PDB entry 7U06 | electron microscopy, 4.20 A resolution (low resolution: residue-level contacts below are approximate; hydrogen-bond / salt-bridge calls are withheld) | chains f and g of the 27 polymer chains in the assembly

[Chain f]
Name: Trafficking protein particle complex subunit BET3
From: Saccharomyces cerevisiae
Reference sequence: P36149 (BET3_YEAST); residues 1-193 here = UniProt positions 1-193
Sequence (193 residues; row label = number of the first residue in the row):
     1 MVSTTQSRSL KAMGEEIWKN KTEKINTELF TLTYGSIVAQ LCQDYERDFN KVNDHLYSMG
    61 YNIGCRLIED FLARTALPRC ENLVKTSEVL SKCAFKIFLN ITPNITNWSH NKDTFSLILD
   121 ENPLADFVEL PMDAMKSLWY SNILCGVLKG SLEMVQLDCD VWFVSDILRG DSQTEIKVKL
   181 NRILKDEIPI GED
Unresolved in the structure: 1-6, 193
Covalent attachments: palmitic acid (PLM) linked to Cys80
UniProt features mapped onto this chain:
  - lipidation: Cys80 (S-palmitoyl cysteine)
  - mutagenesis: Cys80 (C80S: Loss of palmitoylation)

[Chain g]
Name: Trafficking protein particle complex subunit BET5
From: Saccharomyces cerevisiae
Reference sequence: Q03630 (BET5_YEAST); residues 1-159 here = UniProt positions 1-159
Sequence (159 residues; numbered 1 to 159; the number before each row is that of its first residue):
     1 MGIYSFWIFD RHCNCIFDRE WTLASNSASG TINSKQNEED AKLLYGMIFS LRSITQKLSK
    61 GSVKNDIRSI STGKYRVHTY CTASGLWFVL LSDFKQQSYT QVLQYIYSHI YVKYVSNNLL
   121 SPYDFAENEN EMRGQGTRKI TNRNFISVLE SFLAPMVNQ
Unresolved in the structure: 1, 158-159

[How chain f and chain g interact]
Contacting residue pairs (35; chain f residue first):
  Cys65(f) with Tyr123(g)
  Arg66(f) with Ser116(g); Asn118(g); Leu119(g); Ser121(g); Tyr123(g)
  Glu69(f) with Ser84(g); Tyr107(g); Tyr111(g); Val112(g); Ser116(g)
  Asp70(f) with Val112(g)
  Leu72(f) with Thr82(g); Ala83(g); Ser84(g)
  Ala73(f) with Tyr107(g); Ser108(g)
  Ala76(f) with Tyr80(g)
  Leu77(f) with Ala83(g)
  Pro78(f) with Ala83(g)
  Arg79(f) with Ala83(g)
  Met154(f) with Arg11(g); Ser84(g); Asp124(g)
  Gln156(f) with Arg11(g)
  Glu187(f) with His12(g); Cys13(g); Met132(g); Arg133(g)
  Ile188(f) with Arg133(g)
  Pro189(f) with Cys13(g); Tyr45(g); Arg133(g)
  Ile190(f) with Arg133(g); Gln135(g)
Also at the interface, not in a pair above, chain f (17 interface residues in all): Val155
Also at the interface, not in a pair above, chain g (27 interface residues in all): Phe49, Val63, Gly85, Leu86, Gln104, Val115

[Summary]
17 residues of chain f and 27 residues of chain g are in contact. From UniProt: one mutagenesis site on chain
f.
Here chain f is Trafficking protein particle complex subunit BET3 and chain g is Trafficking protein particle
complex subunit BET5, both from Saccharomyces cerevisiae. Entry 7U06 (Structure of the yeast
TRAPPII-Rab11/Ypt32 complex in the closed/open state (composite structure)) was determined by electron
microscopy, deposited together with 7U05.
